6MDM - chains D and E of the 11 polymer chains in the assembly; structure by electron microscopy, 4.40 A resolution (low resolution: residue-level contacts below are approximate; hydrogen-bond / salt-bridge calls are withheld).

[Chain D (and E)]
Name: Vesicle-fusing ATPase
Source organism: Cricetulus griseus
Notes: EC 3.6.4.6; chain E of this document is another copy of the same molecule, construct and numbering; everything in this record applies to it too
UniProtKB: P18708 (NSF_CRIGR); residues 1-744 here = UniProt positions 1-744
Amino-acid sequence (768 residues; each row starts with the number of its first residue; numbers below 1 keep their minus sign (Met-23 is residue -23)):
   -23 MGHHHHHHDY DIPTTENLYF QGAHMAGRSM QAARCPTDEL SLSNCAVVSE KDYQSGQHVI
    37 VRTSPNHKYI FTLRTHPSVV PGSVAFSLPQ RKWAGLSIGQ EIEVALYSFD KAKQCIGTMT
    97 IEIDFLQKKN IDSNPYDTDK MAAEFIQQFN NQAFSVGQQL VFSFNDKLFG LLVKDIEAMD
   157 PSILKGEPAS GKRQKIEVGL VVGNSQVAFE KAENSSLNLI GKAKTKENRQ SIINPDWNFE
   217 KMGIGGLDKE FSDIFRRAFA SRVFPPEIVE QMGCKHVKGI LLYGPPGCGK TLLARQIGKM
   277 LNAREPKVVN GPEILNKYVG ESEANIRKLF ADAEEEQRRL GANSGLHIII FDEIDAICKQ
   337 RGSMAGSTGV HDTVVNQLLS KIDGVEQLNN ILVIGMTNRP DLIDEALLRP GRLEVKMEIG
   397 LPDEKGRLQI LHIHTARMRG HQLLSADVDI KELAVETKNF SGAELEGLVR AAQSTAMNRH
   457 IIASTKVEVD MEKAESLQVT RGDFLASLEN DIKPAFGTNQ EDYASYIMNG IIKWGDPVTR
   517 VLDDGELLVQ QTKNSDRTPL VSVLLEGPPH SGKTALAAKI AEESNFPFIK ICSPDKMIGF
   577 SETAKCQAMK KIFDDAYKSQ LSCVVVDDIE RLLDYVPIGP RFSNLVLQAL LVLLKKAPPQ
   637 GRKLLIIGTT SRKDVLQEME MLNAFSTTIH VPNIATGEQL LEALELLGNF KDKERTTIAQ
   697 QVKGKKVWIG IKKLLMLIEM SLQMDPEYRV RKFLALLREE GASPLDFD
Not modelled in the structure: -23 to 0, 156-168, 202-207, 459-464, 739-744 (chain E: -23 to 209, 241-249, 459-464, 739-744)
Construct notes: initiating methionine (-23); expression tag (-22 to 0); conflict Ile458 (Lys in P18708)
UniProt features mapped onto this chain:
  - binding site (ATP): Asn505 to Trp510, Pro545 to Leu552
  - binding site (Mg(2+)): Thr550
  - modified residue: Lys105 (N6-acetyllysine), Ser207 (Phosphoserine), Tyr259 (Phosphotyrosine), Ser569 (Phosphoserine)
From the paper describing this entry:
  - mutagenesis - Y294A, Y294L: decreased catalytic activity on SNARE complex

[Chain D / chain E interface]
Pairs across the interface (102; chain D residue first):
  Trp213(D) - Met467(E)
  Asn214(D) - Asp466(E)
  Phe215(D) - Asp466(E)
  Glu216(D) - Asp466(E)
  Asp229(D) - Lys489(E)
  Arg232(D) - Ser450(E)
  Arg232(D) - Thr451(E)
  Arg232(D) - Asn454(E)
  Arg232(D) - Asn486(E)
  Arg233(D) - Ala447(E)
  Arg233(D) - Ser450(E)
  Arg233(D) - Pro490(E)
  Ala236(D) - Met453(E)
  Ser237(D) - Arg446(E)
  Phe240(D) - Met453(E)
  Ile244(D) - Met453(E)
  Glu246(D) - Arg413(E)
  Gln247(D) - Arg413(E)
  Gln247(D) - His417(E)
  Met248(D) - Arg413(E)
  Met248(D) - Leu420(E)
  Met248(D) - Gln449(E)
  Gly249(D) - Arg413(E)
  Cys250(D) - Arg446(E)
  Cys250(D) - Gln449(E)
  Lys251(D) - Glu442(E)
  Lys251(D) - Arg446(E)
  His252(D) - Arg446(E)
  Val253(D) - Arg446(E)
  Tyr294(D) - Lys293(E)
  Val295(D) - Leu291(E)
  Val295(D) - Asn292(E)
  Glu299(D) - Pro288(E)
  Arg303(D) - Glu289(E)
  Arg337(D) - Asn374(E)
  Arg337(D) - Arg375(E)
  Gly338(D) - Arg375(E)
  Met340(D) - Met340(E)
  Thr344(D) - Ala341(E)
  Thr344(D) - Gly342(E)
  Thr344(D) - Ser343(E)
  Gly345(D) - Ala341(E)
  Val346(D) - Ala332(E)
  Val346(D) - Lys335(E)
  His347(D) - Asp348(E)
  Asn352(D) - Glu329(E)
  Asn352(D) - Ala332(E)
  Ser356(D) - Val285(E)
  Ser356(D) - Asn286(E)
  Ser356(D) - Gly287(E)
  Ser356(D) - Asp328(E)
  Ser356(D) - Glu329(E)
  Lys357(D) - Asn286(E)
  Gly360(D) - Thr267(E)
  Gly360(D) - Arg271(E)
  Val361(D) - Arg271(E)
  Val361(D) - Val284(E)
  Glu362(D) - Asn286(E)
  Pro386(D) - Ala439(E)
  Pro386(D) - Glu440(E)
  Leu523(D) - Gln719(E)
  Leu523(D) - Met720(E)
  Gln526(D) - Gln719(E)
  Gln527(D) - Glu715(E)
  Gln527(D) - Met716(E)
  Gln527(D) - Gln719(E)
  Asn530(D) - Gln719(E)
  Ser531(D) - Glu715(E)
  Arg533(D) - Asn505(E)
  Arg533(D) - Leu683(E)
  Arg533(D) - Asn685(E)
  Arg533(D) - Ile714(E)
  Arg533(D) - Glu715(E)
  Gln583(D) - Gly575(E)
  Lys586(D) - Ile574(E)
  Lys586(D) - Phe576(E)
  Pro616(D) - Ile614(E)
  Pro616(D) - Arg617(E)
  Phe618(D) - Val612(E)
  Phe618(D) - Ile614(E)
  Phe618(D) - Arg617(E)
  Asn620(D) - Asp610(E)
  Asn620(D) - Arg617(E)
  Gln624(D) - Arg607(E)
  Gln624(D) - Asp610(E)
  Ala625(D) - Ile574(E)
  Leu627(D) - Arg607(E)
  Val628(D) - Asp571(E)
  Leu629(D) - Ile574(E)
  Lys631(D) - Asp604(E)
  Lys632(D) - Asp571(E)
  Ala633(D) - Ser501(E)
  Ala633(D) - Met504(E)
  Glu654(D) - Pro613(E)
  Glu654(D) - Ile614(E)
  Met655(D) - Val612(E)
  Met655(D) - Ile614(E)
  Glu656(D) - Pro613(E)
  Glu656(D) - Arg648(E)
  Asn659(D) - Pro545(E)
  Asn659(D) - His546(E)
  Ser662(D) - Met712(E)
Other interface residues (no listed pair), chain D (81 interface residues in all): Asp212, Phe231, Val239, Pro241, Val245, Gly296, Thr349, Gln353, Leu355, Asp359, Gln363, Asp380, Arg385, Glu390, Thr534, Pro535, Cys582, Leu621, Ala660, Thr663
Other interface residues (no listed pair), chain E (80 interface residues in all): Pro262, Thr344, Thr349, Met414, Gly443, Ile457, Glu468, Ser472, Leu473, Glu485, Pro570, Glu606, Tyr611, Lys709, Leu711

[In short]
81 residues of chain D and 80 residues of chain E are in contact. From UniProt: 14 ATP-binding residues and
Mg2+-binding residue Thr550(D) on chain D. From the paper: Y294A and Y294L of chain D reduce catalytic
activity on SNARE complex.
Chain D and chain E are both Vesicle-fusing ATPase (Cricetulus griseus); the structure, The 20S supercomplex
engaging the SNAP-25 N-terminus (class 1), was determined by electron microscopy (same publication as 6MDN,
6MDO and 6MDP).
